Entry 5VHI (electron microscopy, 6.80 A resolution (low resolution: residue-level contacts below are approximate; hydrogen-bond / salt-bridge calls are withheld)); this record covers chains V and Y of the 19 polymer chains in the assembly.

== Chain V ==
Protein: 26S proteasome non-ATPase regulatory subunit 3
Organism: Homo sapiens
Reference sequence: O43242 (PSMD3_HUMAN); residues 18-505 here = UniProt positions 18-505
Chain sequence (488 residues; row label = number of the first residue in the row):
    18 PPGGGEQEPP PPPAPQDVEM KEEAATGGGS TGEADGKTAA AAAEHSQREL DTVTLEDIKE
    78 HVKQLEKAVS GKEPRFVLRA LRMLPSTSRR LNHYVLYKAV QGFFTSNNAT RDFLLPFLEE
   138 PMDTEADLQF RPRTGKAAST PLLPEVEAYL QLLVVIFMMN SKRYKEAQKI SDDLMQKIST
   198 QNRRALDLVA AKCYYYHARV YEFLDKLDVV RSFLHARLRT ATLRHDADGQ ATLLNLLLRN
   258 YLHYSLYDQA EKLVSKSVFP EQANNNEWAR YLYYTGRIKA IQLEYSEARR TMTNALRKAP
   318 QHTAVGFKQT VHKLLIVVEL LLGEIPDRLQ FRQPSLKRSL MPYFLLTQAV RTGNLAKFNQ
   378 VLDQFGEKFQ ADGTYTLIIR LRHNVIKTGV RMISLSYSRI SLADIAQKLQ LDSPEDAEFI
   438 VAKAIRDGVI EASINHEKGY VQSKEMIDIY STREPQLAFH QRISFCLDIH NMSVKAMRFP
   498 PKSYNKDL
Swiss-Prot annotation at these positions:
  - modified residue (Phosphoserine): Ser-418, Ser-430
  - cross-link: Lys-38 (Glycyl lysine isopeptide (Lys-Gly) (interchain with G-Cter in SUMO1))

== Chain Y ==
Protein: 26S proteasome non-ATPase regulatory subunit 6
Organism: Homo sapiens
Reference sequence: Q15008 (PSMD6_HUMAN); residues 12-389 here = UniProt positions 12-389
Chain sequence (378 residues; each row starts with the number of its first residue):
    12 PKNPDLRIAQ LRFLLSLPEH RGDAAVRDEL MAAVRDNNMA PYYEALCKSL DWQIDVDLLN
    72 KMKKANEDEL KRLDEELEDA EKNLGESEIR DAMMAKAEYL CRIGDKEGAL TAFRKTYDKT
   132 VALGHRLDIV FYLLRIGLFY MDNDLITRNT EKAKSLIEEG GDWDRRNRLK VYQGLYCVAI
   192 RDFKQAAELF LDTVSTFTSY ELMDYKTFVT YTVYVSMIAL ERPDLREKVI KGAEILEVLH
   252 SLPAVRQYLF SLYECRYSVF FQSLAVVEQE MKKDWLFAPH YRYYVREMRI HAYSQLLESY
   312 RSLTLGYMAE AFGVGVEFID QELSRFIAAG RLHCKIDKVN EIVETNRPDS KNWQYQETIK
   372 KGDLLLNRVQ KLSRVINM

== Chain V / chain Y interface ==
Pairs across the interface - 42 pairs, chain V then chain Y:
  Asn-281(V) / Met-389(Y)
  Asn-282(V) / Arg-385(Y)
  Asn-282(V) / Met-389(Y)
  Trp-285(V) / Arg-385(Y)
  Asn-311(V) / Asn-378(Y)
  Asn-311(V) / Gln-381(Y)
  Arg-314(V) / Asn-378(Y)
  Lys-315(V) / Asn-378(Y)
  Lys-315(V) / Gln-381(Y)
  Lys-315(V) / Arg-385(Y)
  Pro-317(V) / Lys-382(Y)
  Gln-318(V) / Arg-385(Y)
  Met-409(V) / Ala-339(Y)
  Ser-411(V) / Lys-346(Y)
  Leu-412(V) / Lys-346(Y)
  Ser-413(V) / Ser-335(Y)
  Ser-413(V) / Lys-346(Y)
  Tyr-414(V) / Asp-331(Y)
  Tyr-414(V) / Leu-334(Y)
  Tyr-414(V) / Ser-335(Y)
  Tyr-414(V) / Ile-347(Y)
  Tyr-414(V) / Lys-349(Y)
  Ser-415(V) / Asp-348(Y)
  Ser-415(V) / Val-350(Y)
  Arg-416(V) / Val-350(Y)
  Ser-460(V) / Asp-348(Y)
  Ser-460(V) / Val-350(Y)
  Lys-461(V) / Asp-348(Y)
  Glu-462(V) / Lys-346(Y)
  Glu-462(V) / Ile-347(Y)
  Glu-462(V) / Asp-348(Y)
  Ile-464(V) / Lys-346(Y)
  Asp-465(V) / Asn-357(Y)
  Asp-465(V) / Pro-359(Y)
  Ile-466(V) / Gln-367(Y)
  Tyr-467(V) / Gln-367(Y)
  Ser-468(V) / Asn-363(Y)
  Ser-468(V) / Gln-367(Y)
  Arg-479(V) / Asp-374(Y)
  Ile-486(V) / Leu-377(Y)
  Ser-490(V) / Val-380(Y)
  Pro-497(V) / Ile-387(Y)
Interface residues without a listed pair, chain V (34 interface residues in all): Gln-64, Leu-67, Asn-283, Ala-316, Glu-341, Thr-469, Ala-493
Interface residues without a listed pair, chain Y (26 interface residues in all): Ile-338, Glu-352, Ile-370, Ser-384

== Summary ==
The interface between chain V and chain Y involves 34 residues on one side and 26 on the other.
Here chain V is 26S proteasome non-ATPase regulatory subunit 3 and chain Y is 26S proteasome non-ATPase
regulatory subunit 6, both from Homo sapiens. Entry 5VHI (Conformational Landscape of the p28-Bound Human
Proteasome Regulatory Particle) was determined by electron microscopy, deposited together with 5VGZ, 5VHF,
5VHH, 5VHJ, 5VHM, 5VHN and 5 further entries.
